7NP7 - chains D5 and D6 of the 27 polymer chains in the assembly; structure by electron microscopy, 4.03 A resolution (low resolution: residue-level contacts below are approximate; hydrogen-bond / salt-bridge calls are withheld).

== Chain D5 (and D6) ==
Molecule: ESX-5 secretion system protein EccD5
From: Mycobacterium tuberculosis (strain ATCC 25618 / H37Rv)
Notes: chain D6 of this document is another copy of the same molecule, construct and numbering; everything in this record applies to it too
Reference sequence: P9WNP9 (ECCD5_MYCTU); residue numbers follow UniProt; this construct covers 1-503
Chain sequence (503 residues; row label = number of the first residue in the row):
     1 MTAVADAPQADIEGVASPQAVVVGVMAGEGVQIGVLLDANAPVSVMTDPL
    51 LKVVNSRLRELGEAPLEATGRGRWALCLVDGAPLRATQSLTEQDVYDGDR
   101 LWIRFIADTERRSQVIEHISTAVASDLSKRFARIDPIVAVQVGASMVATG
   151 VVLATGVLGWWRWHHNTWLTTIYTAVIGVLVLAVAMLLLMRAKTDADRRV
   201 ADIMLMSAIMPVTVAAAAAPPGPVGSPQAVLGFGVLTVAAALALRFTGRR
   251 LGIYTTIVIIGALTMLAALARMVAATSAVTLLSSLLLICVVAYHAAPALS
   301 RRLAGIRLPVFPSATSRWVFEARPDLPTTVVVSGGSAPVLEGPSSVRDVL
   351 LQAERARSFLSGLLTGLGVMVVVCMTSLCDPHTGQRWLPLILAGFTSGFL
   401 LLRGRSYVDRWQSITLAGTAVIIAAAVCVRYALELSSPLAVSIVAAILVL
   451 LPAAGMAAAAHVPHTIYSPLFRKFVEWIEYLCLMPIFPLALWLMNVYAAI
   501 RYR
Unresolved in the structure: 1-18 (chain D6: 1-17, 305-343, 462-503)

== Interface between chain D5 and chain D6 ==
Pairs across the interface (70; chain D5 residue first):
  Met-26(D5) / Val-45(D6)
  Glu-29(D5) / Asn-40(D6)
  Gly-30(D5) / Asp-38(D6)
  Gln-32(D5) / Val-45(D6)
  Val-79(D5) / Leu-36(D6)
  Val-79(D5) / Leu-37(D6)
  Val-79(D5) / Met-46(D6)
  Val-79(D5) / Leu-50(D6)
  Asp-80(D5) / Val-35(D6)
  Asp-80(D5) / Leu-36(D6)
  Asp-80(D5) / Val-53(D6)
  Gly-81(D5) / Leu-36(D6)
  Asp-99(D5) / Lys-52(D6)
  Arg-100(D5) / Val-45(D6)
  Arg-100(D5) / Asp-48(D6)
  Trp-102(D5) / Asp-38(D6)
  Ile-116(D5) / Val-31(D6)
  Ile-116(D5) / Gln-32(D6)
  Ile-116(D5) / Ile-33(D6)
  Ile-116(D5) / Leu-61(D6)
  Glu-117(D5) / Gly-30(D6)
  Glu-117(D5) / Val-31(D6)
  Glu-117(D5) / Gln-32(D6)
  His-118(D5) / Gly-30(D6)
  His-118(D5) / Val-31(D6)
  His-118(D5) / Leu-61(D6)
  Ile-119(D5) / Gly-30(D6)
  Thr-121(D5) / Met-26(D6)
  Thr-121(D5) / Trp-102(D6)
  Ser-125(D5) / Val-79(D6)
  Ser-128(D5) / Asp-80(D6)
  Gly-143(D5) / Met-456(D6)
  Ala-144(D5) / Met-456(D6)
  Met-146(D5) / Pro-452(D6)
  Val-147(D5) / Met-456(D6)
  Gly-150(D5) / Leu-448(D6)
  Ala-154(D5) / Leu-448(D6)
  Trp-161(D5) / Ser-437(D6)
  Trp-161(D5) / Pro-438(D6)
  Trp-161(D5) / Val-441(D6)
  Tyr-173(D5) / Ser-442(D6)
  Tyr-173(D5) / Ala-445(D6)
  Tyr-173(D5) / Ala-446(D6)
  Ile-306(D5) / Ile-119(D6)
  Arg-307(D5) / Ile-119(D6)
  Glu-341(D5) / Ser-113(D6)
  Val-346(D5) / Ile-116(D6)
  Val-349(D5) / Ala-122(D6)
  Leu-350(D5) / Asp-126(D6)
  Leu-350(D5) / Arg-130(D6)
  Glu-354(D5) / Arg-130(D6)
  Arg-357(D5) / Phe-131(D6)
  Val-408(D5) / Arg-133(D6)
  Val-408(D5) / Ile-134(D6)
  Arg-410(D5) / Ala-132(D6)
  Arg-410(D5) / Asp-135(D6)
  Arg-410(D5) / Val-138(D6)
  Ser-413(D5) / Ile-134(D6)
  Ser-436(D5) / Trp-161(D6)
  Ser-437(D5) / Trp-161(D6)
  Ser-442(D5) / Tyr-173(D6)
  Ala-445(D5) / Ala-154(D6)
  Ala-446(D5) / Tyr-173(D6)
  Leu-448(D5) / Gly-150(D6)
  Leu-448(D5) / Leu-153(D6)
  Leu-448(D5) / Ala-154(D6)
  Pro-452(D5) / Met-146(D6)
  Met-456(D5) / Ala-144(D6)
  Met-456(D5) / Met-204(D6)
  Pro-463(D5) / Pro-136(D6)
Also at the interface, not in a pair above, chain D5 (72 interface residues in all): Asp-94, Arg-104, Val-115, Ser-120, Ala-124, Ile-134, Val-151, Leu-153, Val-157, Leu-158, Trp-160, Leu-169, Met-204, Leu-308, Pro-343, Ala-353, Asp-409, Ile-414, Gly-418, Val-421, Ala-425, Ala-432, Leu-433, Pro-438, Val-441, Ala-459, Ala-460
Also at the interface, not in a pair above, chain D6 (71 interface residues in all): Glu-29, Gly-34, Ala-41, Ser-44, Pro-49, Val-115, Val-123, Leu-127, Ala-139, Val-140, Val-142, Gly-143, Val-147, Val-157, Leu-158, Trp-160, Ile-414, Leu-433, Ser-436, Val-449, Ala-453

== Summary ==
72 residues of chain D5 face 71 of chain D6 across their interface.
Both chains are ESX-5 secretion system protein EccD5 (Mycobacterium tuberculosis (strain ATCC 25618 / H37Rv)).
Entry 7NP7 (Structure of an intact ESX-5 inner membrane complex, Composite C1 model) was determined by
electron microscopy (same publication as 7NPR, 7NPU, 7NPV, 7NPS and 7NPT).
